3N0G - chain A; structure by X-ray diffraction, 2.80 A resolution.

[Chain A]
Name: Isoprene synthase
From: Populus tremula x Populus alba
Notes: EC 4.2.3.27
UniProtKB: Q9AR86 (Q9AR86_9ROSI); residue numbers follow UniProt; this construct covers 53-595
Sequence (555 residues; each row starts with the number of its first residue):
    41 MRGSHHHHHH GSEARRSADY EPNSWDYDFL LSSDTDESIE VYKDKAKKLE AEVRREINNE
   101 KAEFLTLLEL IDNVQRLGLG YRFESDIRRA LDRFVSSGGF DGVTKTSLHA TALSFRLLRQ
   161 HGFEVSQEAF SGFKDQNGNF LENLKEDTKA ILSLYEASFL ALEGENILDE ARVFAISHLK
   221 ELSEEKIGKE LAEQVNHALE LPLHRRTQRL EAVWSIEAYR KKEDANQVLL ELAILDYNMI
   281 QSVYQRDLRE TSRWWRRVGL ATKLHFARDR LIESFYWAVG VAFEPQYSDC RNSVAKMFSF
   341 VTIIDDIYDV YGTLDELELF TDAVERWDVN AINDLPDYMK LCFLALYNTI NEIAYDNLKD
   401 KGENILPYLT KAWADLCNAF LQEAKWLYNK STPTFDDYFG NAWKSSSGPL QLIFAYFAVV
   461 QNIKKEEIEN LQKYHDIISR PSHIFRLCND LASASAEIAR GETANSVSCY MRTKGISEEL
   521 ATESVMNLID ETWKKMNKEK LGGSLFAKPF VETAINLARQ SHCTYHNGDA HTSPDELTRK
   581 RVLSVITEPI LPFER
Not modelled in the structure: 41-62, 73-80, 569-571, 595
Sequence notes: expression tag (41-52); engineered mutation Asp59 (Asn in Q9AR86), Arg308 (Lys in Q9AR86), Trp533 (Cys in Q9AR86)
Curated features (UniProtKB/Swiss-Prot):
  - motif: Asp345 to Asp349 (DDXXD motif)
  - binding site (dimethylallyl diphosphate): Asp345, Glu423, Arg486, Asn489
  - binding site (Mg(2+)): Asp345, Asp349, Asn489, Ser493, Glu497
Bound ions: Mg2+ site 1: Asp345 (together with dimethylallyl S-thiolodiphosphate)
Small-molecule neighbours: dimethylallyl S-thiolodiphosphate (DST): Arg308, Arg310, Phe338, Val341, Asp345, Asp349, Phe420, Glu423, Ser445, Ser446, Ser447, Phe485, Arg486, Asn489
Reported in the primary citation:
  - binding site for dimethylallyl S-thiolodiphosphate: Phe338, Val341, Phe485, Arg486, Asn489
  - Mg2+ coordination: Asp345
  - self-association interface (contacts with another copy of this molecule); pairs are residue here / residue on that copy: Arg296-Lys399, Arg297-Asp396, Arg297-Lys399, Lys303-Lys399, Arg366-Asn370, Trp367-Asn370, Asn373-Asn404, Tyr387-Tyr387, Asn388-Asn391, Glu392-Arg297, Tyr395-Val298, Gly299, Leu300, Val369, Ile372, Lys380, Leu381, Leu384, Ala385, Ala394, Leu398, Leu406

[Overview]
Ligands of chain A: dimethylallyl S-thiolodiphosphate. Curated annotation (UniProt) lists 4 dimethylallyl
diphosphate-binding residues and 5 Mg2+-binding residues. The paper reports a binding site for dimethylallyl
S-thiolodiphosphate at Phe338, Val341 and Phe485 among others; Mg2+ coordination by Asp345.
Chain A is Isoprene synthase (Populus tremula x Populus alba); the structure, Crystal Structure of Isoprene
Synthase from Grey Poplar Leaves (Populus x canescens) in complex with three ..., was determined by X-ray
diffraction (same publication as 3N0F).
